6OZM - chains B and C of the 4 polymer chains in the assembly; structure by X-ray diffraction, 2.15 A resolution.

Chain B:
Name: Endonuclease V
Source organism: Mus musculus
Notes: EC 3.1.26.-
Reference sequence: Q8C9A2 (ENDOV_MOUSE); residues 1-253 here = UniProt positions 1-253
Amino-acid sequence (253 residues; numbered 1 to 253; the number before each row is that of its first residue):
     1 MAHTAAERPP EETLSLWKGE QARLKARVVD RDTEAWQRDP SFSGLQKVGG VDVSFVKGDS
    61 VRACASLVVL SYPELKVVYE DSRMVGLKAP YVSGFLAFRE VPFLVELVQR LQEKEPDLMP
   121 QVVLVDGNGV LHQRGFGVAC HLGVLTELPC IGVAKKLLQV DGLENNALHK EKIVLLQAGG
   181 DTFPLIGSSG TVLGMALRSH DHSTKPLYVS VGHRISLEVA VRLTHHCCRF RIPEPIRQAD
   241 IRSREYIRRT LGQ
Unresolved in the structure: 1-6, 252-253
UniProt features mapped onto this chain:
  - binding site (Mg(2+)): Asp52, Asp126
  - site: Tyr91 (Interaction with target DNA)
  - mutagenesis: Ser93 (S93P: No effect on activity), Gln133 (Q133P: No effect on activity)
Metal / ion sites: Mn2+ site 1: Asp52, Asp240 (shared with 1 residue of chain D); Mn2+ site 2: Asp52, Asp126 (shared with 2 residues of chain D)
Reported in the primary citation:
  - binding site for the 23-nt DNA/RNA hybrid strand (chain C): Lys155
  - catalytic residues: Lys155
  - mutagenesis - K155A: abolished catalytic activity
  - mutagenesis - K155M, R244A (10-fold): decreased catalytic activity
  - catalytic residues: Asp240 (proposed by the authors, not directly observed)

Chain C:
Molecule: 23-nt DNA/RNA hybrid strand
Sequence (23 nucleotides; each row starts with the number of its first residue):
     1 CGGUAACCCI AUAUGCAUGC AUU
Unresolved in the structure: 1-8
Metal / ion sites: Mn2+ site 1: A11, U12 (shared with 2 residues of chain A); Mn2+ site 2: U12 (shared with 2 residues of chain A); Mn2+ site 3: U12, A13

Chain B / chain C interface:
Contacting residue pairs (16):
  Lys156(B) with U23(C), hydrogen bond to the base
  His202(B) with U18(C), sugar contact
  Ser203(B) with U18(C), phosphate contact; G19(C), hydrogen bond to the phosphate
  Thr204(B) with G19(C), hydrogen bond to the phosphate
  Lys205(B) with G19(C), hydrogen bond to the phosphate; C20(C), salt bridge to the phosphate
  Phe230(B) with A17(C), phosphate contact; U18(C), phosphate contact
  Arg231(B) with U18(C), hydrogen bond to the phosphate
  Arg237(B) with C16(C), hydrogen bond to the phosphate; A17(C), salt bridge to the phosphate
  Ile241(B) with C16(C), phosphate contact
  Arg244(B) with C16(C), salt bridge to the phosphate
  Arg248(B) with U14(C), phosphate contact; G15(C), salt bridge to the phosphate
Interface residues without a listed pair, chain C (9 interface residues in all): U22

Overview:
Chain B and chain C form an interface of 11 and 9 residues respectively, with 6 hydrogen bonds and 4 salt
bridges. Polar pairs include Lys156(B)-U23(C), Ser203(B)-G19(C) and Thr204(B)-G19(C). From the paper:
catalytic residues Lys155(B) and Asp240(B); K155M and R244A of chain B reduce catalytic activity.
Chain B is Endonuclease V (Mus musculus) and chain C is a 23-nt DNA/RNA hybrid strand; the structure, Crystal
structure of Mus musculus (Mm) Endonuclease V in complex with a 23mer RNA oligo containing ..., was determined
by X-ray diffraction, deposited together with 6OZF, 6OZG, 6OZH, 6OZI, 6OZJ, 6OZK and 7 further entries.
